7R4H - chains G and S of the 7 polymer chains in the assembly; structure by electron microscopy, 2.34 A resolution.

== Chain G ==
Name: AP-1 complex subunit gamma-1
Organism: Mus musculus
Reference sequence: P22892 (AP1G1_MOUSE); numbering as in UniProt (aligned over 1-595)
Sequence (595 residues; numbered 1 to 595; the number before each row is that of its first residue):
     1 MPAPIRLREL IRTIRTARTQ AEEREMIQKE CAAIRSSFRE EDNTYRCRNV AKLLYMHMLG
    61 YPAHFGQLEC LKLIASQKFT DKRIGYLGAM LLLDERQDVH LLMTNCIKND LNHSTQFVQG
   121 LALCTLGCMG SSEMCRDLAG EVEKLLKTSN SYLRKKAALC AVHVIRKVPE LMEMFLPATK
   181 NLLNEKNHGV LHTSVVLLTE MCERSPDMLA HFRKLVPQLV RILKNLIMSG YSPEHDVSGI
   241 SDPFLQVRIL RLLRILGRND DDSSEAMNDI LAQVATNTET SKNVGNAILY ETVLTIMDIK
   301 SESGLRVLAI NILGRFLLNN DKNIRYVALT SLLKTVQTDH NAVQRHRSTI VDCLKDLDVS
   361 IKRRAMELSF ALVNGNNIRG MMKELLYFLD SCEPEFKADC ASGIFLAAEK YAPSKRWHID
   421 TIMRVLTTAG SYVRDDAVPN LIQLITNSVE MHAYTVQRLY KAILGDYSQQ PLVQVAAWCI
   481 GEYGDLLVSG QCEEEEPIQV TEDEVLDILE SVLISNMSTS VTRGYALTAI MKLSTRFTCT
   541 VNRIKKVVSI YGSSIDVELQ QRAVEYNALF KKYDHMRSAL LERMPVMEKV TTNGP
Not modelled in the structure: 1-3, 589-595

== Chain S ==
Name: AP-1 complex subunit sigma-3
Organism: Homo sapiens
Reference sequence: Q96PC3 (AP1S3_HUMAN); numbering as in UniProt (aligned over 1-154)
Sequence (154 residues; row label = number of the first residue in the row):
     1 MIHFILLFSR QGKLRLQKWY ITLPDKERKK ITREIVQIIL SRGHRTSSFV DWKELKLVYK
    61 RYASLYFCCA IENQDNELLT LEIVHRYVEL LDKYFGNVCE LDIIFNFEKA YFILDEFIIG
   121 GEIQETSKKI AVKAIEDSDM LQEVSTVCQT MGER
Not modelled in the structure: 143-154
Construct notes: conflict Cys148 (Ser in Q96PC3)
Curated features (UniProtKB/Swiss-Prot):
  - natural variant: Phe4 (F4C: Risk factor for PSORS15), Arg33 (R33W: Risk factor for PSORS15)
What the authors report for this chain:
  - mutagenesis - I103S: abolished binding to STING

== Interface between chain G and chain S ==
Contacting residue pairs (123):
  Leu7(G) with Phe107(S), hydrophobic; Glu108(S)
  Arg8(G) with Phe105(S), hydrogen bond (side chain-backbone); Asn106(S)
  Ile11(G) with Ile104(S); Phe105(S), hydrophobic
  Arg12(G) with Phe105(S)
  Arg15(G) with Arg15(S); Ile104(S)
  Ala51(G) with Phe107(S)
  Leu54(G) with Phe107(S)
  Tyr55(G) with Phe107(S)
  His57(G) with Gln17(S); Asp25(S), salt bridge
  Met58(G) with Arg15(S); Gln17(S), hydrogen bond (backbone-side chain); Phe107(S), hydrophobic
  Gly60(G) with Lys29(S), hydrogen bond (backbone-side chain)
  Phe79(G) with Ser138(S); Leu141(S), hydrophobic; Gln142(S)
  Thr80(G) with Gln142(S)
  Arg83(G) with Phe112(S); Ser138(S), hydrogen bond; Asp139(S), salt bridge
  Ile84(G) with Glu108(S); Phe112(S), hydrophobic
  Leu87(G) with Glu108(S); Tyr111(S), hydrophobic; Phe112(S), hydrophobic
  Met90(G) with Lys18(S); Asp115(S)
  Leu91(G) with Gln17(S); Tyr111(S)
  Asp94(G) with Thr22(S); Arg28(S), salt bridge
  Glu95(G) with Thr22(S), hydrogen bond
  Arg96(G) with Thr22(S); Pro24(S)
  Thr115(G) with Leu141(S)
  Phe117(G) with Ala134(S); Asp137(S); Ser138(S); Leu141(S), hydrophobic
  Cys124(G) with Asp115(S); Ile119(S), hydrophobic
  Gly127(G) with Gly120(S)
  Cys128(G) with Lys18(S); Tyr20(S), hydrophobic; Ile119(S), hydrophobic; Gly120(S)
  Tyr152(G) with Glu116(S), hydrogen bond; Ala134(S), hydrophobic
  Lys155(G) with Gln124(S), hydrogen bond; Glu125(S), salt bridge
  Lys156(G) with Asp115(S); Glu116(S), salt bridge; Ile119(S); Gln124(S)
  Leu159(G) with Ile119(S); Glu122(S); Ile123(S); Gln124(S)
  Arg166(G) with Met1(S), hydrogen bond; Gly120(S); Glu122(S), salt bridge
  Gly189(G) with Gln124(S)
  His192(G) with Ile123(S), hydrogen bond (side chain-backbone); Thr126(S)
  Thr193(G) with Ile123(S); Gln124(S)
  Val196(G) with Glu122(S)
  Glu203(G) with Gln74(S), hydrogen bond
  Pro233(G) with Lys129(S)
  Glu234(G) with Ser127(S), hydrogen bond; Lys129(S); Ile130(S)
  His235(G) with Ser127(S)
  Val237(G) with Glu82(S); Arg86(S)
  Asp242(G) with Thr126(S)
  Pro243(G) with Leu79(S)
  Phe244(G) with Leu79(S), hydrophobic; Glu82(S); Ile83(S), hydrophobic; Arg86(S); Thr126(S)
  Val247(G) with Asn76(S); Leu79(S), hydrophobic
  Arg248(G) with Glu122(S), salt bridge
  Arg251(G) with Gln74(S); Asp75(S), salt bridge
  Arg254(G) with Gln74(S), hydrogen bond (side chain-backbone)
  Asn283(G) with Leu78(S); Leu81(S); Glu82(S)
  Val284(G) with Glu82(S)
  Asn286(G) with Leu78(S)
  Ala287(G) with Asn76(S); Leu78(S); Leu79(S)
  Tyr290(G) with Lys56(S); Asn76(S); Glu77(S), hydrogen bond
  Glu291(G) with Asn76(S), hydrogen bond
  Lys322(G) with Arg45(S); Ser47(S)
  Asn323(G) with Ser47(S); Ser48(S), hydrogen bond; Phe49(S)
  Tyr326(G) with Phe49(S), hydrophobic; Asp51(S), hydrogen bond; Lys56(S); Glu77(S)
  Val327(G) with Glu77(S); Leu78(S), hydrophobic
  Asp358(G) with Arg42(S), salt bridge; Thr46(S); Ser47(S), hydrogen bond
  Ser360(G) with Arg42(S), hydrogen bond; Phe49(S), hydrogen bond (side chain-backbone); Val50(S)
  Arg364(G) with Asp51(S), salt bridge
Other interface residues (no listed pair), chain G (69 interface residues in all): Tyr61, Leu123, His188, Asp236, Ile324, Thr330, Lys334, Val359, Arg363
Other interface residues (no listed pair), chain S (60 interface residues in all): Leu14, Leu16, Leu23, Asn73, His85, Ile135

== Summary ==
The interface between chain G and chain S involves 69 residues on one side and 60 on the other, with 19
hydrogen bonds and 10 salt bridges. Among the polar pairs are His57(G)-Asp25(S), Arg83(G)-Asp139(S) and
Asp94(G)-Arg28(S). The paper reports that I103S of chain S abolishes binding to STING.
Chain G is AP-1 complex subunit gamma-1 (Mus musculus) and chain S is AP-1 complex subunit sigma-3 (Homo
sapiens); the structure, phospho-STING binding to adaptor protein complex-1, was determined by electron
microscopy.
